Entry 1W9O (X-ray diffraction, 2.25 A resolution); this record covers chains A and T.

Chain A:
Molecule: Syntenin 1
From: Homo sapiens
Notes: fragment: pdz tandem, residues 113-273
UniProtKB: O00560 (SDB1_HUMAN); residues 113-273 here = UniProt positions 113-273
Amino-acid sequence (166 residues; each row starts with the number of its first residue):
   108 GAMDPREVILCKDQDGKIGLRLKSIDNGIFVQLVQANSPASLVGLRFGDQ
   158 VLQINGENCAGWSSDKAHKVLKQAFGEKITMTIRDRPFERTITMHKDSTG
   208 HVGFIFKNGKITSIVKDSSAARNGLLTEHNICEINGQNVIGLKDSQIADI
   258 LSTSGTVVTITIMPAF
Not modelled in the structure: 108-109
Ligand contacts: benzoic acid (BEZ): T200, M201, H202, S226, R229, N230
Swiss-Prot annotation at these positions:
  - binding site (a 1,2-diacyl-sn-glycero-3-phospho-(1D-myo-inositol-4,5-bisphosphate)): N215, K250, D251
  - mutagenesis: K214 (K214A: Disruption of the cooperative binding of C-terminal peptides from FZD7 and phosphatidylinositol-4,5-bisphosphate ...), N215 (N215D: Disruption of the cooperative binding of C-terminal peptides from FZD7 and phosphatidylinositol-4,5-bisphosphate), K250 (K250A: Disruption of the cooperative binding of C-terminal peptides from FZD7 and phosphatidylinositol-4,5-bisphosphate ...)

Chain T:
Molecule: Tneyyv peptide
Amino-acid sequence (6 residues; numbered 1 to 6; the number before each row is that of its first residue):
     1 TNEYYV
Not modelled in the structure: 1

Interface between chain A and chain T:
Pairs across the interface (19):
  H208(A) with Y5(T), hydrogen bond; V6(T)
  V209(A) with V6(T), hydrogen bond (backbone-backbone)
  G210(A) with V6(T), hydrogen bond (backbone-backbone)
  F211(A) with Y4(T); Y5(T); V6(T), hydrogen bond (backbone-backbone)
  I212(A) with E3(T); Y4(T); Y5(T), hydrophobic
  F213(A) with E3(T); Y4(T), hydrogen bond (backbone-backbone); V6(T), hydrophobic
  K214(A) with N2(T)
  V222(A) with Y5(T), hydrophobic
  D251(A) with Y4(T)
  S252(A) with Y4(T)
  A255(A) with Y4(T), hydrophobic
  L258(A) with V6(T), hydrophobic
Interface residues without a listed pair, chain A (13 interface residues in all): G207

In short:
13 residues of chain A and 5 residues of chain T are in contact, with 5 hydrogen bonds. Among the polar pairs
are H208(A)-Y5(T), V209(A)-V6(T) and G210(A)-V6(T). Chain A binds benzoic acid.
Here chain A is Syntenin 1 (Homo sapiens) and chain T is Tneyyv peptide. Entry 1W9O (Crystal structure of the
PDZ tandem of human syntenin in complex with TNEYYV peptide) was determined by X-ray diffraction, deposited
together with 1W9E, 1W9Q, 1YBO and 1V1T.
